Entry 1U35 (X-ray diffraction, 3.00 A resolution); this record covers chains B and D of the 10 polymer chains in the assembly.

== Chain B ==
Protein: Hist1h4i protein
Organism: Mus musculus
UniProt: Q5T006 (Q5T006_MOUSE); residues 0-102 here correspond to UniProt positions 10-112 (UniProt number = residue number + 10)
Amino-acid sequence (103 residues; row label = number of the first residue in the row; numbering starts at 0):
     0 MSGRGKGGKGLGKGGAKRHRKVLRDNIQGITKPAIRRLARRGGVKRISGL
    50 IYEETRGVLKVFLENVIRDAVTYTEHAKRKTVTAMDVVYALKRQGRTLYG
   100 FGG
Unresolved in the structure: 0-23

== Chain D ==
Protein: histone 3, H2ba
Organism: Mus musculus
UniProt: Q9D2U9 (Q9D2U9_MOUSE); residues 1197-1322 here correspond to UniProt positions 1-126 (UniProt number = residue number - 1196)
Amino-acid sequence (126 residues; numbered 1197 to 1322; the number before each row is that of its first residue):
  1197 MPEPSRSTPAPKKGSKKAITKAQKKDGKKRKRGRKESYSIYVYKVLKQVH
  1247 PDTGISSKAMGIMNSFVNDIFERIASEASRLAHYNKRSTITSREVQTAVR
  1297 LLLPGELAKHAVSEGTKAVTKYTSSK
Unresolved in the structure: 1197-1229
Curated features (UniProtKB/Swiss-Prot):
  - modified residue: Pro1198 (N-acetylproline), Glu1199 (ADP-ribosyl glutamic acid), Ser1203 (ADP-ribosylserine), Lys1208 (N6-(beta-hydroxybutyryl)lysine), Lys1209 (N6-(2-hydroxyisobutyryl)lysine), Ser1211 (Phosphoserine), Lys1212 (N6-acetyllysine), Lys1213 (N6-acetyllysine), Lys1217 (N6-(2-hydroxyisobutyryl)lysine), Lys1220 (N6-(2-hydroxyisobutyryl)lysine), Lys1221 (N6-(2-hydroxyisobutyryl)lysine), Lys1231 (N6-(2-hydroxyisobutyryl)lysine), Glu1232 (PolyADP-ribosyl glutamic acid), Ser1233 (Phosphoserine), Lys1240 (N6-(2-hydroxyisobutyryl)lysine), Lys1243 (N6-(2-hydroxyisobutyryl)lysine), Lys1254 (N6,N6-dimethyllysine), Arg1276 (Dimethylated arginine), Lys1282 (N6,N6,N6-trimethyllysine), Arg1283 (Omega-N-methylarginine) and 5 more in UniProt
  - glycosylation: Ser1309 (O-linked (GlcNAc) serine)
  - cross-link (Glycyl lysine isopeptide (Lys-Gly)): Lys1217 (interchain with G-Cter in SUMO2), Lys1231 (interchain with G-Cter in ubiquitin), Lys1317 (interchain with G-Cter in ubiquitin)

== Chain B / chain D interface ==
Pairs across the interface - 22 pairs, chain B then chain D:
  Asp68(B) - Leu1297(D)
  Thr71(B) - Thr1293(D)
  Thr71(B) - Leu1297(D)
  Tyr72(B) - Glu1273(D)  hydrogen bond
  Tyr72(B) - Leu1277(D)  hydrophobic
  Tyr72(B) - Leu1297(D)
  Glu74(B) - Arg1289(D)
  His75(B) - Leu1277(D)
  His75(B) - Asn1281(D)  hydrogen bond
  His75(B) - Arg1289(D)  hydrogen bond (backbone-side chain)
  His75(B) - Glu1290(D)  salt bridge
  His75(B) - Thr1293(D)  hydrogen bond
  Ala76(B) - Asn1281(D)
  Lys77(B) - Arg1289(D)
  Arg78(B) - Tyr1280(D)  hydrogen bond
  Thr82(B) - Tyr1280(D)
  Met84(B) - Tyr1280(D)
  Asp85(B) - Tyr1280(D)  hydrogen bond
  Tyr88(B) - Tyr1280(D)  hydrophobic
  Arg92(B) - Glu1273(D)  salt bridge
  Arg92(B) - Leu1297(D)
  Arg92(B) - Leu1298(D)
Also at the interface, not in a pair above, chain D (10 interface residues in all): Arg1276

== Summary ==
The interface between chain B and chain D involves 13 residues on one side and 10 on the other; the contacts
include 6 hydrogen bonds and 2 salt bridges. Among the polar pairs are His75(B)-Glu1290(D),
Arg92(B)-Glu1273(D) and Tyr72(B)-Glu1273(D).
Chain B is Hist1h4i protein and chain D is histone 3, H2ba, both from Mus musculus; the structure, Crystal
structure of the nucleosome core particle containing the histone domain of macroH2A, was determined by X-ray
diffraction together with 1YD9 from the same study.
